Entry 6TZB (X-ray diffraction, 2.24 A resolution); this record covers chains E and F of the 6 polymer chains in the assembly.

Chain E:
Name: Hemagglutinin HA1 chain
Organism: Influenza A virus (strain A/Hong Kong/1/1968 H3N2)
Reference sequence: Q91MA7 (HEMA_I68A4); residues 11-329 here correspond to UniProt positions 27-345 (UniProt number = residue number + 16)
Amino-acid sequence (321 residues; numbered 9 to 329; the number before each row is that of its first residue):
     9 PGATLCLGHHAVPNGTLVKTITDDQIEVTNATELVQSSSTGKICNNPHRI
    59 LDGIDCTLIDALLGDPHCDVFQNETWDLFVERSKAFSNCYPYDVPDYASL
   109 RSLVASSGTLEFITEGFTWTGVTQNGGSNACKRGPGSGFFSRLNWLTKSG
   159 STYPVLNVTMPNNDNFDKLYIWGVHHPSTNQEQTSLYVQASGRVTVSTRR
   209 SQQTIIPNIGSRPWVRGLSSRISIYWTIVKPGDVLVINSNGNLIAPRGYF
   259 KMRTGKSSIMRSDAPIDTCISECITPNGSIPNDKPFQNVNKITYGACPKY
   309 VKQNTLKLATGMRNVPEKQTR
Not modelled in the structure: 326-329
Disulfide bonds: C52-C277, C64-C76, C97-C139, C281-C305
Glycans and other covalent adducts: N-acetylglucosamine (NAG) linked to N38, N81, N285; glycan linked to N165
Construct notes: expression tag (9-10)
Reported in the primary citation:
  - binding site for beta-D-galactopyranose: L226

Chain F:
Name: Hemagglutinin HA2 chain
Organism: Influenza A virus (strain A/Hong Kong/1/1968 H3N2)
Reference sequence: H9XC94 (H9XC94_I68A4); residues 1-176 here correspond to UniProt positions 346-521 (UniProt number = residue number + 345)
Amino-acid sequence (176 residues; row label = number of the first residue in the row):
     1 GLFGAIAGFIENGWEGMIDGWYGFRHQNSEGTGQAADLKSTQAAIDQING
    51 KLNRVIEKTNEKFHQIEKEFSEVEGRIQDLEKYVEDTKIDLWSYNAELLV
   101 ALENQHTIDLTDSEMNKLFEKTGRQLRENAEDMGNGCFKIYHKCDNACIE
   151 SIRNGTYDHDVYRDEALNNRFQIKGV
Not modelled in the structure: 172-176
Disulfide bonds: C144-C148
Construct notes: conflict G123 (Arg468 in H9XC94)

Interface between chain E and chain F:
Residue-residue contacts (139; chain E residue first):
  P9(E) - H142(F)
  P9(E) - K143(F)
  G10(E) - I140(F)
  G10(E) - H142(F)
  A11(E) - Q27(F)
  A11(E) - N28(F)
  A11(E) - F138(F)
  A11(E) - K139(F)
  A11(E) - I140(F)  hydrogen bond (backbone-backbone)
  A11(E) - H142(F)
  T12(E) - H26(F)
  T12(E) - Q27(F)  hydrogen bond (backbone-backbone)
  T12(E) - F138(F)
  L13(E) - F24(F)  hydrophobic
  L13(E) - R25(F)
  L13(E) - H26(F)
  L13(E) - T122(F)
  L13(E) - C137(F)
  L13(E) - F138(F)  hydrogen bond (backbone-backbone)
  L13(E) - I140(F)  hydrophobic
  L13(E) - I152(F)  hydrophobic
  C14(E) - W14(F)
  C14(E) - G23(F)
  C14(E) - F24(F)
  C14(E) - R25(F)  hydrogen bond (backbone-backbone)
  C14(E) - G136(F)
  C14(E) - C137(F)  disulfide
  L15(E) - I10(F)
  L15(E) - W14(F)
  L15(E) - G23(F)
  L15(E) - F24(F)  hydrophobic
  L15(E) - M115(F)  hydrophobic
  L15(E) - L118(F)  hydrophobic
  L15(E) - T122(F)
  L15(E) - G136(F)  hydrogen bond (backbone-backbone)
  L15(E) - F138(F)  hydrophobic
  G16(E) - W14(F)
  G16(E) - Y22(F)
  G16(E) - G23(F)  hydrogen bond (backbone-backbone)
  G16(E) - M115(F)
  H17(E) - I6(F)
  H17(E) - I10(F)
  H17(E) - N12(F)
  H17(E) - G13(F)
  H17(E) - W14(F)  hydrogen bond (backbone-backbone)
  H17(E) - W21(F)
  H17(E) - Y22(F)
  H17(E) - M115(F)
  H18(E) - W14(F)
  H18(E) - M17(F)
  H18(E) - G20(F)
  H18(E) - W21(F)  hydrogen bond (backbone-backbone)
  A19(E) - G13(F)
  A19(E) - W14(F)  hydrogen bond (backbone-backbone)
  A19(E) - E15(F)
  P21(E) - E15(F)
  V26(E) - N104(F)
  K27(E) - E97(F)  salt bridge
  K27(E) - V100(F)
  K27(E) - A101(F)
  K27(E) - N104(F)  hydrogen bond (backbone-side chain)
  T28(E) - A101(F)
  T28(E) - N104(F)
  T28(E) - Q105(F)  hydrogen bond
  T28(E) - I108(F)
  I29(E) - A101(F)
  I29(E) - L102(F)  hydrophobic
  I29(E) - Q105(F)  hydrogen bond (backbone-side chain)
  T30(E) - Q105(F)  hydrogen bond (backbone-side chain)
  I34(E) - I108(F)  hydrophobic
  T40(E) - L52(F)
  L42(E) - V55(F)  hydrophobic
  L42(E) - V100(F)  hydrophobic
  R109(E) - E67(F)  salt bridge
  S110(E) - H64(F)  hydrogen bond
  K264(E) - F63(F)
  S265(E) - H64(F)
  S266(E) - H64(F)  hydrogen bond
  R269(E) - E67(F)  salt bridge
  N290(E) - K58(F)  hydrogen bond
  N290(E) - T59(F)
  D291(E) - I56(F)
  K292(E) - T59(F)
  P293(E) - V55(F)
  F294(E) - A96(F)  hydrophobic
  K299(E) - K68(F)  hydrogen bond (backbone-side chain)
  K299(E) - E85(F)
  K299(E) - I89(F)
  I300(E) - K68(F)
  T301(E) - Q65(F)  hydrogen bond (backbone-side chain)
  Y302(E) - K62(F)
  Y302(E) - F63(F)  hydrophobic
  G303(E) - E61(F)
  G303(E) - K62(F)  hydrogen bond (backbone-backbone)
  A304(E) - T59(F)
  A304(E) - N60(F)
  A304(E) - E61(F)
  C305(E) - T59(F)
  C305(E) - N60(F)  hydrogen bond (backbone-backbone)
  P306(E) - T59(F)
  K307(E) - N60(F)
  K307(E) - W92(F)
  Y308(E) - I89(F)  hydrophobic
  V309(E) - W92(F)
  V309(E) - S93(F)
  K310(E) - I89(F)
  K310(E) - D90(F)  salt bridge
  K310(E) - S93(F)  hydrogen bond (backbone-side chain)
  Q311(E) - S93(F)  hydrogen bond (side chain-backbone)
  Q311(E) - E97(F)  hydrogen bond
  L314(E) - A96(F)  hydrophobic
  L314(E) - E97(F)
  K315(E) - V100(F)
  K315(E) - N104(F)  hydrogen bond (backbone-side chain)
  L316(E) - L52(F)  hydrophobic
  L316(E) - E103(F)
  L316(E) - N104(F)
  A317(E) - N104(F)  hydrogen bond (backbone-side chain)
  A317(E) - T107(F)
  T318(E) - W21(F)
  T318(E) - I48(F)
  G319(E) - W21(F)
  G319(E) - T107(F)
  M320(E) - I6(F)  hydrophobic
  M320(E) - W21(F)
  M320(E) - Y22(F)  hydrophobic
  M320(E) - T111(F)
  R321(E) - I6(F)
  R321(E) - A7(F)
  V323(E) - A7(F)  hydrophobic
  V323(E) - E11(F)
  V323(E) - N12(F)
  V323(E) - G13(F)  hydrogen bond (backbone-backbone)
  P324(E) - N12(F)
  P324(E) - E15(F)
  E325(E) - N12(F)
  E325(E) - G13(F)
  E325(E) - W14(F)
  E325(E) - E15(F)  hydrogen bond (side chain-backbone)
Also at the interface, not in a pair above, chain E (60 interface residues in all): V20, V36, A113, S114, I267
Also at the interface, not in a pair above, chain F (65 interface residues in all): G16, E69, K88, L99, F119, C144
Disulfides between the chains: C14(E)-C137(F)

Overview:
Chain E and chain F form an interface of 60 and 65 residues respectively, with 1 disulfide bond, 27 hydrogen
bonds and 4 salt bridges. Polar pairs include K27(E)-E97(F), R109(E)-E67(F) and R269(E)-E67(F).
N-acetylglucosamine is covalently linked to N38(E), N81(E) and N285(E). The paper reports a binding site for
beta-D-galactopyranose at L226(E).
Chain E is Hemagglutinin HA1 chain and chain F is Hemagglutinin HA2 chain, both from Influenza A virus (strain
A/Hong Kong/1/1968 H3N2); the structure, Crystal structure of the A/Hong Kong/1/1968 (H3N2) influenza virus
hemagglutinin in complex with 6'-SLNLN, was determined by X-ray diffraction.
